Entry 2RI4 (X-ray diffraction, 2.70 A resolution); this record covers chains A and C of the 4 polymer chains in the assembly.

Chain A (and C):
Molecule: Hemoglobin subunit alpha-1/2
From: Capra hircus
Notes: chain C of this document is another copy of the same molecule, construct and numbering; everything in this record applies to it too
UniProtKB: P68238 (HBA_CAPHI); residues 1-141 here correspond to UniProt positions 2-142 (UniProt number = residue number + 1)
Sequence (141 residues; each row starts with the number of its first residue):
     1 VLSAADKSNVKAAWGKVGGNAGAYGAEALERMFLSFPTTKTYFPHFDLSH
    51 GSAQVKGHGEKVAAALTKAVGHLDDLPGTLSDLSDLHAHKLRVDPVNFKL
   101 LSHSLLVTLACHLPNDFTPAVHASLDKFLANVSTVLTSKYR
Disordered / not traced: 140-141 (chain C: 1, 140-141)
Ion coordination: heme Fe near H87 (its only coordinating residue here)
Residues lining bound ligands: heme (HEM): M32, T39, Y42, F43, F46, H58, K61, V62, A65, L66, L83, L86, H87, L91, V93, N97, F98, L101, V132, L136

How chain A and chain C interact:
Residue-residue contacts (6):
  V1(A) - T134(C)
  V1(A) - S138(C)
  V1(A) - K139(C)
  K127(A) - S138(C)
  K139(A) - S3(C)
  K139(A) - K127(C)
Also at the interface, not in a pair above, chain A (6 interface residues in all): L2, S3, S138
Also at the interface, not in a pair above, chain C (6 interface residues in all): L2

In short:
The chain A/chain C interface involves 6 residues from each chain. Bound to chain A: heme.
Both chains are Hemoglobin subunit alpha-1/2 (Capra hircus). Entry 2RI4 (Crystal Structure determination of
Goat Methemoglobin at 2.7 Angstrom) was determined by X-ray diffraction.
